PDB entry 5EBT | X-ray diffraction, 2.24 A resolution | chain A

# Chain A
Protein: Tankyrase-1
Source organism: Homo sapiens
Notes: EC 2.4.2.30
Reference sequence: O95271 (TNKS1_HUMAN); residue numbers follow UniProt; this construct covers 1106-1314
Chain sequence (210 residues; row label = number of the first residue in the row):
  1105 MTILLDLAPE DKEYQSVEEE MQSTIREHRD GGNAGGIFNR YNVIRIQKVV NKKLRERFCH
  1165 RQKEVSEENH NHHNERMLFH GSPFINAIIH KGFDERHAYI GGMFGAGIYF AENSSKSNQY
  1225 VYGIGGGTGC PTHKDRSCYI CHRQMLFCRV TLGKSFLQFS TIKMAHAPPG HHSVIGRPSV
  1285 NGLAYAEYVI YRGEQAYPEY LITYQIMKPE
Differences from the reference sequence: initiating methionine (1105); conflict I1266 (Met in O95271)
Ion coordination: Zn2+: C1234, H1237, C1242, C1245
Ligand contacts: 5N8 (4-[bis(fluoranyl)-[3-[[(6S)-6-methyl-3-(trifluoromethyl)-6,8-dihydro-5H-[1,2,4]triazolo[4,3-a]pyrazin-7-yl]carbonyl]phenyl]methyl]-2H-phthalazin-1-one): F1183, H1184, G1185, S1186, F1188, A1191, I1192, G1196, F1197, D1198, H1201, A1202, F1208, G1211, I1212, Y1213, F1214, A1215, K1220, S1221, Y1224, I1228, E1291

# Summary
Ligands of chain A: compound 5N8. The Zn2+ site is built by C1234, H1237, C1242 and C1245.
Chain A is Tankyrase-1 (Homo sapiens); the structure, Tankyrase 1 with Phthalazinone 2, was determined by
X-ray diffraction (same publication as 5ECE).
